Entry 7PY3 (electron microscopy, 3.80 A resolution); this record covers chains A and B of the 9 polymer chains in the assembly.

[Chain A (and B)]
Protein: DNA-directed RNA polymerase subunit alpha
Organism: Escherichia coli
Notes: EC 2.7.7.6; chain B of this document is another copy of the same molecule, construct and numbering; everything in this record applies to it too
UniProt: P0A7Z4 (RPOA_ECOLI); residues 1-329 here = UniProt positions 1-329
Amino-acid sequence (329 residues; row label = number of the first residue in the row):
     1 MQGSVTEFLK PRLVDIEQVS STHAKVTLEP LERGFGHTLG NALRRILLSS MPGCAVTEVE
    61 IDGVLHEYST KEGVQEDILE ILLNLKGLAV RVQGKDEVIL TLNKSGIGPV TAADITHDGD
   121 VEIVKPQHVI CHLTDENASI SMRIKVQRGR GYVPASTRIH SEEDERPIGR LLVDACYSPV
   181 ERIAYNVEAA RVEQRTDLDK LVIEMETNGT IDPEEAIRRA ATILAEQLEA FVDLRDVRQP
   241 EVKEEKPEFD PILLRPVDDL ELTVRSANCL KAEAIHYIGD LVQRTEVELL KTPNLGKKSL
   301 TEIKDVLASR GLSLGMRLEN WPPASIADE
Disordered / not traced: 1-5, 235-329 (chain B: 1-5, 159-170, 235-248)
Curated features (UniProtKB/Swiss-Prot):
  - region: Glu162 to Glu165 (Required for interaction with Crp at class II promoters)
  - modified residue: Arg265 (ADP-ribosylarginine), Lys297 (N6-acetyllysine), Lys298 (N6-acetyllysine)
  - mutagenesis: Arg45 (R45C: In rpoA112; temperature-sensitive, blocks RNA polymerase assembly), Glu162 to Glu165 (5-fold decrease in CRP-class II promoter-dependent transcription), Glu165 (E165K: 5-fold decrease in CRP-class II promoter-dependent transcription), Arg191 (R191C: In rpoA101; temperature-sensitive)

[Interface between chain A and chain B]
Contacting residue pairs (58):
  Thr6(A) - Arg150(B)  hydrogen bond
  Glu7(A) - Arg150(B)
  Phe8(A) - Arg150(B)
  Phe8(A) - Ile223(B)  hydrophobic
  Phe8(A) - Glu226(B)
  Phe8(A) - Gln227(B)
  Leu9(A) - Gln227(B)
  Lys10(A) - Glu226(B)
  Lys10(A) - Gln227(B)
  Lys10(A) - Glu229(B)
  Lys10(A) - Ala230(B)
  Pro11(A) - Gln227(B)
  Arg12(A) - Ala230(B)  hydrogen bond (side chain-backbone)
  Leu13(A) - Phe231(B)  hydrophobic
  Leu28(A) - Phe231(B)  hydrophobic
  Glu32(A) - Arg150(B)  salt bridge
  Phe35(A) - Ile46(B)  hydrophobic
  Phe35(A) - Ser50(B)
  Phe35(A) - Gln227(B)
  Thr38(A) - Arg45(B)  hydrogen bond
  Ala42(A) - Thr38(B)
  Arg45(A) - Gly34(B)
  Arg45(A) - Thr38(B)
  Ile46(A) - Phe35(B)  hydrophobic
  Ser50(A) - Phe35(B)
  Arg150(A) - Thr6(B)
  Arg150(A) - Phe8(B)
  Arg150(A) - Glu32(B)  salt bridge
  Ile217(A) - Phe231(B)  hydrophobic
  Arg218(A) - Phe231(B)  hydrogen bond (side chain-backbone)
  Arg218(A) - Asp233(B)
  Arg219(A) - Thr6(B)
  Arg219(A) - Glu7(B)
  Ala221(A) - Leu228(B)
  Ala221(A) - Phe231(B)  hydrophobic
  Thr222(A) - Val232(B)
  Thr222(A) - Asp233(B)  hydrogen bond (side chain-backbone)
  Ile223(A) - Phe8(B)  hydrophobic
  Ile223(A) - Phe35(B)  hydrophobic
  Leu224(A) - Leu228(B)  hydrophobic
  Glu226(A) - Lys10(B)  salt bridge
  Gln227(A) - Leu9(B)
  Gln227(A) - Lys10(B)
  Gln227(A) - Pro11(B)
  Gln227(A) - Leu31(B)
  Gln227(A) - Phe35(B)
  Leu228(A) - Leu39(B)  hydrophobic
  Leu228(A) - Ala221(B)
  Leu228(A) - Leu224(B)  hydrophobic
  Ala230(A) - Pro11(B)  hydrophobic
  Phe231(A) - Leu28(B)  hydrophobic
  Phe231(A) - Leu39(B)  hydrophobic
  Phe231(A) - Leu43(B)  hydrophobic
  Phe231(A) - Arg218(B)
  Phe231(A) - Ala221(B)  hydrophobic
  Asp233(A) - Arg218(B)  hydrogen bond (backbone-side chain)
  Leu234(A) - Glu214(B)
  Leu234(A) - Arg218(B)
Also at the interface, not in a pair above, chain A (40 interface residues in all): Arg33, Gly34, His37, Leu39, Asn41, Leu43, Pro52, Ala225, Val232
Also at the interface, not in a pair above, chain B (39 interface residues in all): Val14, His37, Asn41, Ala42, Ile203, Thr222, Ala225, Leu234

[In short]
40 residues of chain A and 39 residues of chain B are in contact; the contacts include 6 hydrogen bonds and 3
salt bridges. Polar pairs include Glu32(A)-Arg150(B), Glu226(A)-Lys10(B) and Thr6(A)-Arg150(B). UniProt lists
6 mutagenesis sites on chain A.
Chain A and chain B are both DNA-directed RNA polymerase subunit alpha (Escherichia coli); the structure,
CryoEM structure of E.coli RNA polymerase elongation complex bound to NusA (the consensus NusA-EC), was
determined by electron microscopy (same publication as 7PY0, 7PY1, 7PY5, 7PY6, 7PY7, 7PY8 and 4 further
entries).
